Entry 8AXD (electron microscopy, 2.98 A resolution); this record covers chains C and E of the 5 polymer chains in the assembly.

Chain C (and E):
Molecule: 5-hydroxytryptamine receptor 3A
Source organism: Homo sapiens
Notes: chain E of this document is another copy of the same molecule, construct and numbering; everything in this record applies to it too
UniProt: P46098 (5HT3A_HUMAN); numbering as in UniProt (aligned over 27-478)
Sequence (555 residues; row label = number of the first residue in the row; numbers below 1 keep their minus sign (Met-76 is residue -76)):
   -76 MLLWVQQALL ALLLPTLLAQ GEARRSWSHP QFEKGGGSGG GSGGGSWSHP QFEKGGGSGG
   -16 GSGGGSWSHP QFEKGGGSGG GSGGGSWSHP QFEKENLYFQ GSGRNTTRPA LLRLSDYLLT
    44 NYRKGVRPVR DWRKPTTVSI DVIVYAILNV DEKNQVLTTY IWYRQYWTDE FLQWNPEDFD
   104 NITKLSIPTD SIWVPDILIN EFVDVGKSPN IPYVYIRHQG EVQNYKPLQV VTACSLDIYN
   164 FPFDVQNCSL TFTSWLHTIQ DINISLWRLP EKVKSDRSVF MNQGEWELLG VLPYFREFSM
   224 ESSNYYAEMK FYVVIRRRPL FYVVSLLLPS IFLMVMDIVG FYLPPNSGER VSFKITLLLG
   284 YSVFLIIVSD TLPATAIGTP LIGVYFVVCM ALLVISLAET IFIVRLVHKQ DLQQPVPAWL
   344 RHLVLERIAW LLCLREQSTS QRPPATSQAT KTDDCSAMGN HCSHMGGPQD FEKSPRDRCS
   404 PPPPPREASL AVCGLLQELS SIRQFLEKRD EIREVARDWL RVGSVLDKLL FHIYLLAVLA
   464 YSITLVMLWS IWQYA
Disordered / not traced: -76 to 28, 358-410
Sequence notes: initiating methionine (-76); expression tag (-75 to 26)
Cystine bridges: Cys157-Cys171
Covalently attached groups: N-acetylglucosamine (NAG) linked to Asn170, Asn186
Curated features (UniProtKB/Swiss-Prot):
  - region: Ala414 to Asp450 (HA-stretch)
  - glycosylation (N-linked (GlcNAc...) asparagine): Asn28, Asn104, Asn170, Asn186
Reported in the primary citation:
  - specificity-determining residues: Val202, Met223
  - mutagenesis - V202I: unchanged binding to [3H]- GR65630

Interface between chain C and chain E:
Contacting residue pairs (98; chain C residue first):
  Arg46(C) - Leu35(E)
  Arg46(C) - Asp39(E)  salt bridge
  Gly48(C) - Ser109(E)
  Gly48(C) - Pro111(E)
  Val49(C) - Leu34(E)  hydrophobic
  Val49(C) - Leu35(E)
  Val49(C) - Ser38(E)
  Arg50(C) - Leu34(E)
  Val52(C) - Leu34(E)  hydrophobic
  Trp55(C) - Leu34(E)  hydrophobic
  Trp55(C) - Asp103(E)  hydrogen bond (side chain-backbone)
  Trp55(C) - Asn104(E)
  Trp55(C) - Ile105(E)
  Arg56(C) - Asp103(E)  salt bridge
  Asn77(C) - Leu71(E)
  Phe94(C) - Pro32(E)  hydrophobic
  Phe94(C) - Leu35(E)  hydrophobic
  Trp116(C) - Tyr136(E)  hydrogen bond
  Val117(C) - Tyr136(E)  hydrogen bond (backbone-side chain)
  Asp119(C) - Pro135(E)
  Asp119(C) - Tyr136(E)
  Leu121(C) - Ile134(E)  hydrophobic
  Asn123(C) - Tyr68(E)
  Asn123(C) - Trp85(E)
  Glu124(C) - Tyr68(E)
  Phe125(C) - Tyr83(E)
  Val126(C) - Tyr68(E)  hydrophobic
  Val126(C) - Leu71(E)
  Val126(C) - Tyr83(E)
  Val126(C) - Gln152(E)  hydrogen bond (backbone-side chain)
  Asp127(C) - Lys130(E)
  Asp127(C) - Gln152(E)  hydrogen bond
  Val128(C) - Lys130(E)
  Val128(C) - Ser131(E)
  Val128(C) - Pro132(E)
  Ser158(C) - Gln206(E)
  Trp178(C) - Trp85(E)
  Trp178(C) - Ile134(E)
  Trp178(C) - Tyr148(E)
  Trp178(C) - Lys149(E)
  Trp178(C) - Pro150(E)
  Leu179(C) - Tyr136(E)
  Leu179(C) - Val137(E)
  Leu179(C) - Tyr138(E)
  Leu179(C) - Gln146(E)
  His180(C) - Ser109(E)  hydrogen bond
  His180(C) - Tyr136(E)
  His180(C) - Tyr138(E)
  Thr181(C) - Lys107(E)
  Thr181(C) - Tyr138(E)  hydrogen bond (backbone-side chain)
  Asp184(C) - Lys107(E)  salt bridge
  Asp184(C) - Tyr138(E)  hydrogen bond
  Met223(C) - Ser201(E)
  Tyr229(C) - Tyr148(E)
  Gly271(C) - Glu272(E)
  Val274(C) - Leu266(E)  hydrophobic
  Ser275(C) - Glu272(E)
  Ile278(C) - Phe276(E)  hydrophobic
  Ile278(C) - Thr279(E)
  Leu281(C) - Met259(E)  hydrophobic
  Leu282(C) - Gly283(E)
  Ile289(C) - Ile290(E)  hydrophobic
  Asp293(C) - Ile290(E)
  Ala297(C) - Phe244(E)  hydrophobic
  Ala299(C) - Glu208(E)
  Ala299(C) - Phe244(E)  hydrophobic
  Ile300(C) - Gln206(E)
  Val310(C) - Leu251(E)  hydrophobic
  Met313(C) - Phe255(E)  hydrophobic
  Val317(C) - Phe255(E)  hydrophobic
  Val317(C) - Met259(E)  hydrophobic
  Leu320(C) - Met259(E)  hydrophobic
  Leu320(C) - Phe276(E)  hydrophobic
  Ile324(C) - Val262(E)  hydrophobic
  Ile324(C) - Tyr265(E)  hydrophobic
  Ile324(C) - Leu266(E)  hydrophobic
  Arg328(C) - Tyr265(E)  hydrogen bond (side chain-backbone)
  His331(C) - Pro267(E)
  His331(C) - Ser270(E)
  Asp334(C) - Arg440(E)  hydrogen bond (backbone-side chain)
  Asp334(C) - Leu443(E)
  Leu335(C) - Arg440(E)
  Gln336(C) - Arg440(E)
  Ala414(C) - Val415(E)  hydrophobic
  Ala414(C) - Leu419(E)
  Gly417(C) - Leu419(E)
  Leu418(C) - Val415(E)  hydrophobic
  Leu418(C) - Leu418(E)
  Leu418(C) - Leu419(E)  hydrophobic
  Glu421(C) - Leu422(E)
  Glu421(C) - Arg426(E)  salt bridge
  Ile425(C) - Leu429(E)  hydrophobic
  Phe428(C) - Leu429(E)
  Phe428(C) - Glu430(E)
  Lys431(C) - Asp433(E)  salt bridge
  Lys431(C) - Glu437(E)  salt bridge
  Arg432(C) - Arg432(E)
  Arg432(C) - Arg436(E)
Other interface residues (no listed pair), chain C (68 interface residues in all): Arg53, Asp54, Lys76, Gln78, Lys130, Ala156, Glu272, Ser292, Thr298, Val327, Val415, Leu422
Other interface residues (no listed pair), chain E (67 interface residues in all): Arg31, Ala33, Met204, Arg241, Ser248, Asn269, Phe287, Thr294, Ile425

In short:
68 residues of chain C and 67 residues of chain E are in contact, with 10 hydrogen bonds and 6 salt bridges.
Polar pairs include Arg46(C)-Asp39(E), Arg56(C)-Asp103(E) and Asp184(C)-Lys107(E). Covalently linked
N-acetylglucosamine: at Asn170(C) and Asn186(C). From the paper: V202I of chain C leaves binding to [3H]-
GR65630 unchanged; specificity determinants Val202(C) and Met223(C).
Both chains are 5-hydroxytryptamine receptor 3A (Homo sapiens). Entry 8AXD (Human serotonin 5-HT3A receptor
(apo, resting conformation)) was determined by electron microscopy together with 8BL8, 8BLA, 8BLB and 8AW2
from the same study.
